4XLS - chains B and C of the 9 polymer chains in the assembly; structure by X-ray diffraction, 4.01 A resolution (low resolution: residue-level contacts below are approximate; hydrogen-bond / salt-bridge calls are withheld).

Chain B:
Molecule: DNA-directed RNA polymerase subunit alpha
Organism: Thermus aquaticus
Notes: EC 2.7.7.6
UniProt: Q9KWU8 (RPOA_THEAQ); residue numbers follow UniProt; this construct covers 1-314
Chain sequence (314 residues; numbered 1 to 314; the number before each row is that of its first residue):
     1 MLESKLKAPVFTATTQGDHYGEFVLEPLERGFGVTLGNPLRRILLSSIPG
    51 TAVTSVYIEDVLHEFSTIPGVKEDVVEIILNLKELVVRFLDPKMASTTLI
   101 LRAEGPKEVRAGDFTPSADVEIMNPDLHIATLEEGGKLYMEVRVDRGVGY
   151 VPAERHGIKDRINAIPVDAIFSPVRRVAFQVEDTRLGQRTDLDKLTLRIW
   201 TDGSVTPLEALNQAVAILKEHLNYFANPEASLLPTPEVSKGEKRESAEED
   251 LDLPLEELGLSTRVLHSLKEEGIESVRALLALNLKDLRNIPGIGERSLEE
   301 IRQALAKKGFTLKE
Unresolved in the structure: 1-6, 234-314

Chain C:
Molecule: DNA-directed RNA polymerase subunit beta
Organism: Thermus aquaticus
Notes: EC 2.7.7.6
UniProt: Q9KWU7 (RPOB_THEAQ); residue numbers follow UniProt; this construct covers 1-1119
Chain sequence (1119 residues; numbered 1 to 1119; the number before each row is that of its first residue):
     1 MEIKRFGRIREVIPLPPLTEIQVESYKKALQADVPPEKRENVGIQAAFKE
    51 TFPIEEGDKGKGGLVLDFLEYRIGDPPFSQDECREKDLTYQAPLYARLQL
   101 IHKDTGLIKEDEVFLGHLPLMTEDGSFIINGADRVIVSQIHRSPGVYFTP
   151 DPARPGRYIASIIPLPKRGPWIDLEVEASGVVTMKVNKRKFPLVLLLRVL
   201 GYDQETLVRELSAYGDLVQGLLDEAVLAMRPEEAMVRLFTLLRPGDPPKK
   251 DKALAYLFGLLADPKRYDLGEAGRYKAEEKLGVGLSGRTLVRFEDGEFKD
   301 EVFLPTLRYLFALTAGVPGHEVDDIDHLGNRRIRTVGELMADQFRVGLAR
   351 LARGVRERMVMGSPDTLTPAKLVNSRPLEAALREFFSRSQLSQFKDETNP
   401 LSSLRHKRRISALGPGGLTRERAGFDVRDVHRTHYGRICPVETPEGANIG
   451 LITSLAAYARVDALGFIRTPYRRVKNGVVTEEVVYMTASEEDRYTIAQAN
   501 TPLEGDRIATDRVVARRRGEPVIVAPEEVEFMDVSPKQVFSLNTNLIPFL
   551 EHDDANRALMGSNMQTQAVPLIRAQAPVVMTGLEERVVRDSLAALYAEED
   601 GEVVKVDGTRIAVRYEDGRLVEHPLRRYARSNQGTAFDQRPRVRVGQRVK
   651 KGDLLADGPASEEGFLALGQNVLVAIMPFDGYNFEDAIVISEELLKRDFY
   701 TSIHIERYEIEARDTKLGPERITRDIPHLSEAALRDLDEEGIVRIGAEVK
   751 PGDILVGRTSFKGEQEPSPEERLLRSIFGEKARDVKDTSLRVPPGEGGIV
   801 VGRLRLRRGDPGVELKPGVREVVRVFVAQKRKLQVGDKLANRHGNKGVVA
   851 KILPVEDMPHLPDGTPVDVILNPLGVPSRMNLGQILETHLGLAGYFLGQR
   901 YISPVFDGATEPEIKELLAEAFNLYFGKRQGEGFGVDKREKEVLARAEKL
   951 GLVSPGKSPEEQLKELFDLGKVVLYDGRTGEPFEGPIVVGQMFIMKLYHM
  1001 VEDKMHARSTGPYSLITQQPLGGKAQFGGQRFGEMEVWALEAYGAAHTLQ
  1051 EMLTIKSDDIEGRNAAYQAIIKGEDVPEPSVPESFRVLVKELQALALDVQ
  1101 TLDEKDNPVDIFEGLASKR
Unresolved in the structure: 1, 57-61, 1119

Chain B / chain C interface:
Pairs across the interface (7):
  Arg-30(B) / Glu-692(C)
  Arg-30(B) / Pro-854(C)
  Arg-30(B) / Glu-856(C)
  Val-34(B) / Arg-978(C)
  Asn-38(B) / Arg-978(C)
  Asn-38(B) / Thr-979(C)
  Arg-42(B) / Glu-981(C)
Also at the interface, not in a pair above, chain B (5 interface residues in all): Gly-31

Summary:
5 residues of chain B face 6 of chain C across their interface.
Here chain B is DNA-directed RNA polymerase subunit alpha and chain C is DNA-directed RNA polymerase subunit
beta, both from Thermus aquaticus. Entry 4XLS (Crystal structure of T. aquaticus transcription initiation
complex with CarD containing upstream fork promoter) was determined by X-ray diffraction (same publication as
4XLR and 4XAX).
